4O9S - chain A; structure by X-ray diffraction, 2.30 A resolution.

Chain A:
Protein: Retinol-binding protein 4
From: Homo sapiens
Reference sequence: P02753 (RET4_HUMAN); residues 1-183 here correspond to UniProt positions 19-201 (UniProt number = residue number + 18)
Sequence (215 residues; numbered -31 to 183; the number before each row is that of its first residue; numbers below 1 keep their minus sign (His-31 is residue -31)):
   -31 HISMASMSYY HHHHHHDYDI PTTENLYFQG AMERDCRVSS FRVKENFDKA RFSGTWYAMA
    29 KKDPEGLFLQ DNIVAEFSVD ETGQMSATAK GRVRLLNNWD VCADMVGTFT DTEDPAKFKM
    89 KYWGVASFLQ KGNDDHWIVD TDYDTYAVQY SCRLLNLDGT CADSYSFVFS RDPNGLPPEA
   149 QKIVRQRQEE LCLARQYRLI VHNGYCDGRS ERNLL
Disordered / not traced: -31 to 0, 176-183
Construct notes: expression tag (-31 to 0)
Curated features (UniProtKB/Swiss-Prot):
  - binding site (substrate): Gln98
  - modified residue: Arg121 (Omega-N-methylarginine)
Disulfide bonds: Cys4-Cys160, Cys70-Cys174, Cys120-Cys129
Residues lining bound ligands: 2RY (1-[4-(7-thia-9,11-diazatricyclo[6.4.0.02,6]dodeca-1(12),2(6),8,10-tetraen-12-yl)piperazin-1-yl]-2-[2-(trifluoromethyl)phenyl]ethanone): Leu35, Phe36, Leu37, Ala43, Phe45, Ala55, Thr56, Ala57, Val61, Met73, Val74, Gly75, Phe77, Met88, Tyr90, Phe96, Asp102, His104, Arg121, Tyr133, Phe135, Phe137

In short:
Ligands of chain A: compound 2RY. From UniProt: substrate-binding residue Gln98.
Chain A is Retinol-binding protein 4 (Homo sapiens); the structure, Crystal structure of Retinol-Binding
Protein 4 (RBP4)in complex with a non-retinoid ligand, was determined by X-ray diffraction together with 4PSQ
from the same study.
